Entry 7TRM (X-ray diffraction, 2.40 A resolution); this record covers chain A.

Chain A:
Molecule: Baculoviral IAP repeat-containing protein 2
From: Homo sapiens
Notes: EC 2.3.2.27; fragment: BIR3 domain
UniProt: Q13490 (BIRC2_HUMAN); numbering as in UniProt (aligned over 261-346)
Chain sequence (94 residues; each row starts with the number of its first residue):
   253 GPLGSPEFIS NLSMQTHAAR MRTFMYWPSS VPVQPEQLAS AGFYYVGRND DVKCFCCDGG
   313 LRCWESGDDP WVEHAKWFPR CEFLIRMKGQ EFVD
Unresolved in the structure: 253-258, 346
Sequence notes: expression tag (253-260)
Ion coordination: Zn2+: C306, C309, H326, C333
Small-molecule neighbours: lcl-161 (IUN): V298, D303, V304, K305, G312, L313, R314, C315, W316, E317, D320, E325, W329, F330
Swiss-Prot annotation at these positions:
  - binding site (Zn(2+)): C306, C309, H326, C333
Reported in the primary citation:
  - binding site for lcl-161: G312, R314, D320, E325, W329
  - specificity-determining residues: W329 (proposed by the authors, not directly observed)

Overview:
Ligands of chain A: lcl-161. C306, C309, H326 and C333 form the Zn2+ site. Curated annotation (UniProt) lists
4 Zn2+-binding residues. The paper reports a binding site for lcl-161 at G312, R314 and D320 among others; the
specificity determinant W329.
Chain A is Baculoviral IAP repeat-containing protein 2 (Homo sapiens); the structure, Crystal structure of
human BIRC2 BIR3 domain in complex with inhibitor LCL-161, was determined by X-ray diffraction, deposited
together with 7TRL.
